PDB entry 7Z78 | X-ray diffraction, 1.32 A resolution | chain A

== Chain A ==
Molecule: Probable global transcription activator SNF2L2
From: Homo sapiens
Notes: EC 3.6.4.-
UniProt: P51531 (SMCA2_HUMAN), isoform P51531-2; residue numbers follow UniProt; this construct covers 1373-1493
Sequence (123 residues; row label = number of the first residue in the row):
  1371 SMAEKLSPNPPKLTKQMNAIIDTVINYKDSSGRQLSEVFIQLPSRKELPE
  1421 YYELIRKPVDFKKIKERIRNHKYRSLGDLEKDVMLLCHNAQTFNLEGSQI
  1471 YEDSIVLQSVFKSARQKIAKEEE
Disordered / not traced: 1371-1376, 1490-1493
Differences from the reference sequence: expression tag (1371-1372)
UniProt features mapped onto this chain:
  - modified residue: Ser1377 (Phosphoserine)
Metal / ion sites: Zn2+: His1441, His1458
Residues lining bound ligands: IF8 (4-bromanyl-7-cyclopentyl-9-piperidin-4-yl-benzimidazolo[1,2-a]quinazolin-5-one): Val1408, Phe1409, Gln1411, Leu1412, Pro1413, Glu1417, Leu1418, Tyr1421, Val1429, Asp1430, Leu1456, Asn1459, Ala1460, Phe1463, Asn1464, Ile1470
Reported in the primary citation:
  - binding site for IF8: Glu1417, Leu1456, Asn1464

== In short ==
Chain A binds compound IF8. His1441 and His1458 form the Zn2+ site. From the paper: a binding site for IF8 at
Glu1417, Leu1456 and Asn1464.
Chain A is Probable global transcription activator SNF2L2 (Homo sapiens); the structure, Crystal structure of
compound 4 in complex with the bromodomain of human SMARCA2 and pVHL:ElonginC:ElonginB, was determined by
X-ray diffraction, deposited together with 7Z76, 7Z77 and 7Z6L.
